Entry 3I9J (X-ray diffraction, 2.18 A resolution); this record covers chains A and B.

Chain A (and B):
Name: ADP-ribosyl cyclase
Source organism: Aplysia californica
Notes: EC 3.2.2.5; chain B of this document is another copy of the same molecule, construct and numbering; everything in this record applies to it too
Reference sequence: P29241 (NADA_APLCA); residues 1-258 here correspond to UniProt positions 25-282 (UniProt number = residue number + 24)
Sequence (258 residues; row label = number of the first residue in the row):
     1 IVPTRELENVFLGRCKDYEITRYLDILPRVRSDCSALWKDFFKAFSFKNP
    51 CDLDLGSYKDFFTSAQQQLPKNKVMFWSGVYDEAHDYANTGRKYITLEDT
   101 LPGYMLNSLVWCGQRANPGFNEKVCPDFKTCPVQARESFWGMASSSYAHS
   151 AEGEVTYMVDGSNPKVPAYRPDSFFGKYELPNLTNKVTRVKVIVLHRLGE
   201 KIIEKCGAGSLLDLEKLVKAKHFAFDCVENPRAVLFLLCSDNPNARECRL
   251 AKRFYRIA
Disordered / not traced: 252-258
Cystine bridges: Cys15-Cys34, Cys51-Cys131, Cys112-Cys125, Cys206-Cys227, Cys239-Cys248
Small-molecule neighbours: Nicotinamide 2-fluoro-adenine dinucleotide (NFD): Phe76, Trp77, Ser78, Gly79, Val80, Leu97, Glu98, Arg136, Trp140, Ser144, Tyr147, Arg170, Ser173, Phe174, Phe175, Glu179
From the paper describing this entry:
  - catalytic residues: Glu179
  - binding site for nicotinamide: Asn107, Trp140, Phe174
  - binding site for the ligand AVV: Phe174
  - conformationally variable residues (side-chain flip): Glu98, Asn107, Trp140, Phe174
  - contacts within the chain: Trp140-Phe174 (hydrophobic contact)
  - mutagenesis - F174G: increased catalytic activity on NAD
  - specificity-determining residues: Phe174

Chain A / chain B interface:
Pairs across the interface (51; chain A residue first):
  Thr4(A) with Ile20(B)
  Arg5(A) with Ile20(B)
  Glu6(A) with Lys16(B), salt bridge
  Asn9(A) with Lys16(B)
  Val10(A) with Ile20(B), hydrophobic; Thr21(B)
  Gly13(A) with Gly13(B)
  Arg14(A) with Asp17(B), salt bridge; Thr21(B), hydrogen bond; Arg22(B)
  Lys16(A) with Glu6(B), salt bridge; Asn9(B)
  Asp17(A) with Arg14(B), salt bridge
  Ile20(A) with Arg5(B); Val10(B), hydrophobic
  Thr21(A) with Arg14(B), hydrogen bond; Leu109(B)
  Arg22(A) with Arg14(B); Tyr104(B)
  Asn89(A) with Asp86(B)
  Leu109(A) with Thr21(B)
  Arg232(A) with Pro243(B), hydrogen bond (side chain-backbone); Asn244(B); Cys248(B), hydrogen bond (side chain-backbone)
  Ala233(A) with Ser240(B), hydrogen bond (backbone-side chain)
  Leu235(A) with Leu250(B), hydrophobic
  Phe236(A) with Phe236(B); Cys239(B); Ser240(B); Pro243(B), hydrophobic; Cys248(B)
  Leu237(A) with Ser240(B)
  Cys239(A) with Phe236(B)
  Ser240(A) with Ala233(B); Phe236(B); Leu237(B)
  Pro243(A) with Arg232(B), hydrogen bond (backbone-side chain); Phe236(B), hydrophobic
  Cys248(A) with Arg232(B); Phe236(B)
  Arg249(A) with Leu250(B); Ala251(B), hydrogen bond (backbone-backbone)
  Leu250(A) with Arg232(B); Leu235(B), hydrophobic; Cys248(B); Arg249(B); Leu250(B), hydrophobic; Ala251(B)
  Ala251(A) with Arg249(B), hydrogen bond (backbone-backbone); Leu250(B); Ala251(B)
Other interface residues (no listed pair), chain A (31 interface residues in all): Asp86, Arg92, Lys93, Tyr104, Asp241
Other interface residues (no listed pair), chain B (33 interface residues in all): Thr4, Asp82, Asn89, Lys93, Asp241, Glu247

Summary:
The interface between chain A and chain B involves 31 residues on one side and 33 on the other, with 8
hydrogen bonds and 4 salt bridges. Polar pairs include Glu6(A)-Lys16(B), Arg14(A)-Asp17(B) and
Arg14(A)-Thr21(B). Ligands of chain A: Nicotinamide 2-fluoro-adenine dinucleotide. From the paper: the
catalytic residue Glu179(A); F174G of chain A increases catalytic activity on NAD.
Both chains are ADP-ribosyl cyclase (Aplysia californica). Entry 3I9J (Crystal structure of ADP ribosyl
cyclase complexed with a substrate analog and a product nicotinamide) was determined by X-ray diffraction,
deposited together with 3I9K, 3I9L, 3I9M and 3I9N.
